PDB entry 3V9R | X-ray diffraction, 2.40 A resolution | chains A and B of the 4 polymer chains in the assembly

Chain A:
Molecule: Uncharacterized protein YOL086W-A
Organism: Saccharomyces cerevisiae
UniProt: Q3E835 (YO086_YEAST); residue numbers follow UniProt; this construct covers 1-90
Amino-acid sequence (90 residues; row label = number of the first residue in the row):
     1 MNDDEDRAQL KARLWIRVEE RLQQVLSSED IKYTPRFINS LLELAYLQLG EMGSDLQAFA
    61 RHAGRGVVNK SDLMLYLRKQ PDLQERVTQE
Not modelled in the structure: 1, 90
Modified residues: Mse-1 (selenomethionine); Mse-52 (selenomethionine; parent Met); Mse-74 (selenomethionine; parent Met)
Swiss-Prot annotation at these positions:
  - mutagenesis: Asp-55 (D55A: Disrupts the heterotetrameric state and becomes hypersensitive to MMS; when associated with A-62), His-62 (H62A: Disrupts the heterotetrameric state and becomes hypersensitive to MMS; when associated with A-55 or 78-AA-79), Arg-78 to Lys-79 (Disrupts the heterotetrameric state and becomes hypersensitive to MMS; when associated with A-62)
Reported in the primary citation:
  - contacts within the chain: Arg-65/Asp-72 (salt bridge)
  - self-association interface (contacts with another copy of this molecule); pairs are residue here / residue on that copy: Ser-54/Arg-78 (hydrogen bond), Asp-55/Arg-78 (salt bridge), Asp-55/Lys-79 (salt bridge), Phe-59/His-62, His-62/Asp-72 (hydrogen bond), Lys-79/Glu-51 (salt bridge), Glu-51, Ala-63, Leu-75
  - mutagenesis - D55A, R78A, R78A/K79A, K79A: unchanged growth in response to MMS
  - mutagenesis - D55A/H62A, F59A/L75A, H62A/R78A/K79A: decreased binding to Uncharacterized protein YOL086W-A (chain A)
  - mutagenesis - D55A/H62A, F59A/L75A, F59E, F59K, H62A/R78A/K79A, L75K: decreased growth in response to MMS
  - mutagenesis - F59A, L75A: unchanged growth with Uncharacterized protein YOL086W-A (chain A)

Chain B:
Molecule: Uncharacterized protein YDL160C-A
Organism: Saccharomyces cerevisiae
UniProt: Q3E829 (YD160_YEAST); residues 1-80 here = UniProt positions 1-80
Amino-acid sequence (88 residues; numbered 1 to 88; the number before each row is that of its first residue):
     1 MLSKEALIKI LSQNEGGNDM KIADEVVPMI QKYLDIFIDE AVLRSLQSHK DINGERGDKS
    61 PLELSHQDLE RIVGLLLMDM LEHHHHHH
Not modelled in the structure: 53-63, 85-88
Differences from the reference sequence: expression tag (81-88)
Modified residues: Mse-1, Mse-20, Mse-29, Mse-78, Mse-80 (selenomethionine; parent Met)

Chain A / chain B interface:
Residue-residue contacts - 87 pairs, chain A then chain B:
  Asp-6(A) with Lys-9(B), salt bridge
  Leu-10(A) with Lys-9(B); Ile-10(B), hydrophobic
  Arg-13(A) with Leu-2(B); Ser-3(B), hydrogen bond; Ala-6(B)
  Arg-17(A) with Mse-1(B); Leu-2(B); Asp-35(B), salt bridge
  Val-18(A) with Ile-38(B), hydrophobic
  Arg-21(A) with Asp-35(B); Ile-38(B); Asp-39(B), salt bridge
  Leu-22(A) with Val-42(B), hydrophobic
  Val-25(A) with Asp-39(B); Leu-43(B), hydrophobic
  Leu-26(A) with Val-42(B), hydrophobic
  Ile-31(A) with Leu-46(B), hydrophobic
  Lys-32(A) with Leu-64(B), hydrogen bond (backbone-backbone)
  Tyr-33(A) with Leu-64(B), hydrophobic
  Thr-34(A) with Leu-64(B), hydrogen bond (backbone-backbone)
  Arg-36(A) with His-66(B)
  Phe-37(A) with Ser-45(B); Leu-64(B); Ser-65(B); Leu-69(B), hydrophobic
  Ser-40(A) with Leu-69(B)
  Leu-41(A) with Ala-41(B), hydrophobic; Val-42(B), hydrophobic; Leu-69(B)
  Leu-44(A) with Phe-37(B), hydrophobic; Leu-69(B), hydrophobic; Val-73(B), hydrophobic
  Ala-45(A) with Phe-37(B), hydrophobic
  Tyr-46(A) with Ile-10(B), hydrophobic; Gln-13(B)
  Leu-47(A) with Gln-13(B)
  Gln-48(A) with Tyr-33(B), hydrogen bond; Phe-37(B); Leu-77(B); Leu-81(B)
  Leu-49(A) with Ile-10(B), hydrophobic; Leu-11(B)
  Gly-50(A) with Ile-10(B); Leu-11(B); Gln-13(B); Asn-14(B), hydrogen bond (backbone-side chain)
  Glu-51(A) with Asn-14(B)
  Mse-52(A) with Ile-30(B); Tyr-33(B), hydrophobic
  Gly-53(A) with Leu-11(B); Mse-20(B)
  Ser-54(A) with Leu-11(B)
  Leu-56(A) with Ile-30(B), hydrophobic
  Gln-57(A) with Glu-15(B), hydrogen bond; Mse-20(B)
  Arg-61(A) with Glu-15(B), salt bridge
  Gly-66(A) with Lys-21(B)
  Val-67(A) with Lys-21(B); Ile-22(B); Ala-23(B)
  Val-68(A) with Lys-21(B), hydrogen bond (backbone-backbone); Ala-23(B), hydrogen bond (backbone-backbone)
  Asn-69(A) with Val-26(B)
  Lys-70(A) with Glu-25(B); Val-26(B); Mse-29(B)
  Leu-73(A) with Mse-29(B), hydrophobic; Ile-30(B), hydrophobic
  Tyr-76(A) with Tyr-33(B); Leu-81(B)
  Lys-79(A) with Glu-82(B); His-83(B); His-84(B), hydrogen bond (backbone-backbone)
  Gln-80(A) with Asp-79(B), hydrogen bond (side chain-backbone); Mse-80(B); Glu-82(B), hydrogen bond (backbone-backbone); His-83(B); His-84(B)
  Leu-83(A) with Ile-36(B), hydrophobic; Mse-80(B); Leu-81(B)
  Arg-86(A) with Lys-32(B); Ile-36(B)
  Val-87(A) with Mse-29(B); Tyr-33(B)
  Gln-89(A) with Lys-32(B), hydrogen bond (backbone-side chain)
Interface residues without a listed pair, chain A (48 interface residues in all): Leu-14, Glu-20, Leu-77, Asp-82
Interface residues without a listed pair, chain B (46 interface residues in all): Leu-34, Glu-40, Asp-68, Leu-76
The authors on this interface:
  - specific contacts: Asp-6(A)/Lys-9(B) (salt bridge), Arg-13(A)/Ser-3(B) (hydrogen bond), Arg-17(A)/Asp-35(B) (salt bridge), Arg-21(A)/Asp-39(B) (salt bridge), Lys-32(A)/Leu-64(B) (backbone contact), Thr-34(A)/Leu-64(B) (backbone contact), Gln-48(A)/Tyr-33(B) (hydrogen bond), Gly-50(A)/Gln-13(B) (hydrogen bond), Gly-50(A)/Asn-14(B) (hydrogen bond), Gln-57(A)/Glu-15(B) (hydrogen bond), Arg-61(A)/Glu-15(B) (salt bridge), Val-68(A)/Lys-21(B) (backbone contact), Val-68(A)/Ala-23(B) (backbone contact), Gln-80(A)/Asp-79(B) (hydrogen bond), Gln-89(A)/Lys-32(B) (hydrogen bond)

Overview:
The interface between chain A and chain B involves 48 residues on one side and 46 on the other; the contacts
include 12 hydrogen bonds and 4 salt bridges. Polar contacts include Asp-6(A)/Lys-9(B), Arg-17(A)/Asp-35(B)
and Arg-21(A)/Asp-39(B). The paper describes salt bridges between Asp-6(A) and Lys-9(B), Arg-17(A) and
Asp-35(B) and Arg-21(A) and Asp-39(B) among others; hydrogen bonds between Arg-13(A) and Ser-3(B), Gln-48(A)
and Tyr-33(B) and Gly-50(A) and Gln-13(B) among others; backbone contacts between Lys-32(A) and Leu-64(B),
Thr-34(A) and Leu-64(B) and Val-68(A) and Lys-21(B) among others. The paper reports that D55A/H62A, F59A/L75A
and F59E of chain A, among others, reduce growth in response to MMS; a self-association interface involving
Glu-51(A), Ser-54(A) and Asp-55(A) among others; 12 substitutions were tested in all.
Here chain A is Uncharacterized protein YOL086W-A and chain B is Uncharacterized protein YDL160C-A, both from
Saccharomyces cerevisiae. Entry 3V9R (Crystal structure of Saccharomyces cerevisiae MHF complex) was
determined by X-ray diffraction.
